Entry 1ZVO (solution scattering); this record covers chains C and D of the 4 polymer chains in the assembly.

# Chain C (and D)
Name: Immunoglobulin delta heavy chain
Organism: Homo sapiens
Notes: chain D of this document is another copy of the same molecule, construct and numbering; everything in this record applies to it too
Reference sequence: P0DOX3 (IGD_HUMAN); residues 1-512 here = UniProt positions 1-512
Amino-acid sequence (512 residues; each row starts with the number of its first residue):
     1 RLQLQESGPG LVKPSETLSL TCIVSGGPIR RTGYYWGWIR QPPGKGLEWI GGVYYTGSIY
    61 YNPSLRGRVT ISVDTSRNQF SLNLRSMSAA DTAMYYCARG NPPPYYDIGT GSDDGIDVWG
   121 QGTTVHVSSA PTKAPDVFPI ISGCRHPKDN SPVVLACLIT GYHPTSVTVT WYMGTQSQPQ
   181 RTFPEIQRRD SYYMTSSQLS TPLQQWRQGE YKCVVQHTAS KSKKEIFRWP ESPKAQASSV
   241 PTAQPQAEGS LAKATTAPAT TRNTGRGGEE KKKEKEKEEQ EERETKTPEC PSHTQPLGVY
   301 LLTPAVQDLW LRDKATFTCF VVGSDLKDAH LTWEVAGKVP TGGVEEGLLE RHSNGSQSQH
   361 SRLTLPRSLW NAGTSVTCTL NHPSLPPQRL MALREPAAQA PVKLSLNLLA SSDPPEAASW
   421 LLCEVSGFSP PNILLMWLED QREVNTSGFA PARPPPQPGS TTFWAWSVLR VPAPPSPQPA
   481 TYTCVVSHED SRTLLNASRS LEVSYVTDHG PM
Swiss-Prot annotation at these positions:
  - glycosylation: Ser238 (O-linked (GalNAc...) serine), Thr255 (O-linked (GalNAc...) threonine), Thr256 (O-linked (GalNAc...) threonine), Thr260 (O-linked (GalNAc...) threonine), Thr261 (O-linked (GalNAc...) threonine), Asn354 (N-linked (GlcNAc...) asparagine), Asn445 (N-linked (GlcNAc...) asparagine), Asn496 (N-linked (GlcNAc...) asparagine)

# How chain C and chain D interact
Contacting residue pairs (27):
  Glu276(C) - Pro386(D)
  Lys277(C) - Pro386(D)
  Glu278(C) - Pro383(D)
  Glu278(C) - Ser384(D)
  Glu278(C) - Leu385(D)
  Glu279(C) - Ser384(D)
  Glu279(C) - Leu385(D)
  Gln280(C) - Leu385(D)
  Gln280(C) - Pro387(D)
  Ser292(C) - Thr287(D)
  Ser292(C) - Pro288(D)
  His293(C) - Thr287(D)
  Thr294(C) - Glu281(D)
  Gln295(C) - Glu281(D)
  Gln295(C) - Glu282(D)
  Pro296(C) - Glu281(D)
  Pro296(C) - Glu282(D)
  Gly323(C) - Gln280(D)
  Asp325(C) - Glu276(D)
  Asp325(C) - Lys277(D)
  Leu326(C) - Glu274(D)
  Leu326(C) - Lys275(D)
  Leu326(C) - Glu276(D)
  Gly355(C) - Glu278(D)
  Ser356(C) - Glu278(D)
  Pro511(C) - Gly510(D)
  Pro511(C) - Pro511(D)
Other interface residues (no listed pair), chain C (21 interface residues in all): Ser324, Lys327, Asp328, Ala329, Met512
Other interface residues (no listed pair), chain D (21 interface residues in all): Lys273, Glu279, Arg283, Asp508

# Overview
The chain C/chain D interface involves 21 residues from each chain.
Both chains are Immunoglobulin delta heavy chain (Homo sapiens). Entry 1ZVO (Semi-extended solution structure
of human myeloma immunoglobulin D) was determined by solution scattering.
